Entry 1Y3Q (X-ray diffraction, 1.90 A resolution); this record covers chain A.

# Chain A
Molecule: AlgQ1
Organism: Sphingomonas sp
UniProtKB: Q9KWT6 (Q9KWT6_9SPHN); residues 1-490 here correspond to UniProt positions 25-514 (UniProt number = residue number + 24)
Sequence (490 residues; each row starts with the number of its first residue):
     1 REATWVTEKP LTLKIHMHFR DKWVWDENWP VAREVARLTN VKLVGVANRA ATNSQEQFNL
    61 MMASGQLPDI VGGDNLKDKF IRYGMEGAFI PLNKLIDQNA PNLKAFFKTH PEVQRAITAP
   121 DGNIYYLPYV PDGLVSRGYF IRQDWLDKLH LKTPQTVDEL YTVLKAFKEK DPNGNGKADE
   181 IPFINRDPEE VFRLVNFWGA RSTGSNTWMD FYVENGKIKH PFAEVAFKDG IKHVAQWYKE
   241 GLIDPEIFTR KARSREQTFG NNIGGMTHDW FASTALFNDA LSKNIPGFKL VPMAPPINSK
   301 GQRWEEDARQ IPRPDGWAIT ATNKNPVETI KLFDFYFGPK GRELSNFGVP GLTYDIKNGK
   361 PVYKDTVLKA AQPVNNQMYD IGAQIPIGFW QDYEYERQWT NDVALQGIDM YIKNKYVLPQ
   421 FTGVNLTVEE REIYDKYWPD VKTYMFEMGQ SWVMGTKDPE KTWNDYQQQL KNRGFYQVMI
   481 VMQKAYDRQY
Ion coordination: Ca2+: Asp171, Asn173, Asn175, Lys177, Asp179, Glu180

# Overview
The Ca2+ site is built by Asp171, Asn173, Asn175, Lys177, Asp179 and Glu180.
Chain A is AlgQ1 (Sphingomonas sp); the structure, Structure of AlgQ1, alginate-binding protein, was
determined by X-ray diffraction (same publication as 1Y3N and 1Y3P).
